PDB entry 1NU0 | X-ray diffraction, 1.60 A resolution | chain A

# Chain A
Name: Hypothetical protein yqgF
Organism: Escherichia coli
UniProtKB: P0A8I1 (RUVX_ECOLI); the construct has insertions or renumbered stretches relative to UniProt, so the offset changes along the chain: 1-103 = UniProt 1-103; 110-112 = UniProt 111-113; 114-138 = UniProt 114-138
Amino-acid sequence (138 residues; each row starts with the number of its first residue; note: 7 numbers in that range are skipped by the numbering (no residue carries them; nothing is unmodelled there); a row labelled like 103A-103G holds insertion residues (103A, then the next letters in order)):
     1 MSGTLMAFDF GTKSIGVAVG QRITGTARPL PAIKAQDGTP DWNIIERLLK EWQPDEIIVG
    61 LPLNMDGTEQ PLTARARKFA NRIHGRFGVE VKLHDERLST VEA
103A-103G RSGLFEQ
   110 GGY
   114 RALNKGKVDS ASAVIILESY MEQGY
Disordered / not traced: 103A-103G
Differences from the reference sequence: modified residue (1, 65); engineered mutation Mse-6 (Leu in P0A8I1), Mse-134 (Phe in P0A8I1)
Modified positions: Mse-1, Mse-6, Mse-65, Mse-134 (selenomethionine; parent Met)

# In short
Chain A is Hypothetical protein yqgF (Escherichia coli); the structure, Structure of the double mutant (L6M;
F134M, SeMet form) of yqgF from Escherichia coli, a hypothetical ..., was determined by X-ray diffraction
(same publication as 1NMN).
